3BQ2 - chains P and A of the 3 polymer chains in the assembly; structure by X-ray diffraction, 2.70 A resolution.

== Chain P ==
Molecule: 11-nt DNA strand
Sequence (11 nucleotides; numbered 1 to 11; the number before each row is that of its first residue):
     1 GAAGCCGGCGG

== Chain A ==
Name: DNA polymerase IV
Organism: Sulfolobus acidocaldarius
Notes: EC 2.7.7.7
UniProtKB: Q4JB80 (DPO4_SULAC); numbering as in UniProt (aligned over 1-354)
Chain sequence (354 residues; each row starts with the number of its first residue):
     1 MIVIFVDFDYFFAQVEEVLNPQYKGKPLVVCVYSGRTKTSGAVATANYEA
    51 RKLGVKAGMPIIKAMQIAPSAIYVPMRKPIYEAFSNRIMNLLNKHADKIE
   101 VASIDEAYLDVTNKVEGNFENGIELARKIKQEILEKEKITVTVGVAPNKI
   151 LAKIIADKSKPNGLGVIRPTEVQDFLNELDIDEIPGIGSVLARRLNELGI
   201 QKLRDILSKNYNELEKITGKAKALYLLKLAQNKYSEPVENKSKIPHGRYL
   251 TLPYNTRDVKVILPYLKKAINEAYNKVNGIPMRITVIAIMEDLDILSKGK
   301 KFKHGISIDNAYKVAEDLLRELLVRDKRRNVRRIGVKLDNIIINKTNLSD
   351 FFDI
Not modelled in the structure: 36-38, 345-354
Bound ions: Ca2+ near Asp105 (its only coordinating residue here)
Curated features (UniProtKB/Swiss-Prot):
  - active site: Glu106
  - binding site (Mg(2+)): Asp7, Asp105
  - site: Phe12 (Substrate discrimination)

== Interface between chain P and chain A ==
Residue-residue contacts (19; chain P residue first):
  DA2(P) - Arg325(A)  salt bridge to the phosphate
  DA3(P) - Arg325(A)  salt bridge to the phosphate
  DG7(P) - Leu191(A)  phosphate contact
  DG7(P) - Arg194(A)  salt bridge to the phosphate
  DG8(P) - Gly186(A)  sugar contact
  DG8(P) - Gly188(A)  hydrogen bond to the phosphate
  DG8(P) - Ser189(A)  phosphate contact
  DG8(P) - Val190(A)  hydrogen bond to the phosphate
  DG8(P) - Leu191(A)  hydrogen bond to the phosphate
  DC9(P) - Pro185(A)  phosphate contact
  DC9(P) - Gly186(A)  hydrogen bond to the phosphate
  DC9(P) - Ile187(A)  phosphate contact
  DC9(P) - Gly188(A)  phosphate contact
  DG11(P) - Val32(A)  phosphate contact
  DG11(P) - Ala44(A)  sugar contact
  DG11(P) - Ala57(A)  base contact
  DG11(P) - Gly58(A)  base contact
  DG11(P) - Met76(A)  phosphate contact
  DG11(P) - Lys78(A)  sugar contact
Interface residues without a listed pair, chain P (7 interface residues in all): DG10
Interface residues without a listed pair, chain A (21 interface residues in all): Phe12, Ile104, Asp105, Lys153, Ile184, Lys298

== Overview ==
7 residues of chain P face 21 of chain A across their interface; the contacts include 4 hydrogen bonds and 3
salt bridges. Polar contacts include DG8(P)-Gly188(A), DG8(P)-Val190(A) and DG8(P)-Leu191(A).
Chain P is an 11-nt DNA strand and chain A is DNA polymerase IV (Sulfolobus acidocaldarius); the structure,
Post-insertion binary complex of Dbh DNA polymerase, was determined by X-ray diffraction (same publication as
3BQ0 and 3BQ1).
